PDB entry 3GTQ | X-ray diffraction, 3.80 A resolution | chains A and R of the 12 polymer chains in the assembly

== Chain A ==
Name: DNA-directed RNA polymerase II subunit RPB1
Organism: Saccharomyces cerevisiae
Notes: EC 2.7.7.6; fragment: DNA-directed RNA polymerase II largest subunit
Reference sequence: P04050 (RPB1_YEAST); residue numbers follow UniProt; this construct covers 1-1733
Amino-acid sequence (1733 residues; each row starts with the number of its first residue):
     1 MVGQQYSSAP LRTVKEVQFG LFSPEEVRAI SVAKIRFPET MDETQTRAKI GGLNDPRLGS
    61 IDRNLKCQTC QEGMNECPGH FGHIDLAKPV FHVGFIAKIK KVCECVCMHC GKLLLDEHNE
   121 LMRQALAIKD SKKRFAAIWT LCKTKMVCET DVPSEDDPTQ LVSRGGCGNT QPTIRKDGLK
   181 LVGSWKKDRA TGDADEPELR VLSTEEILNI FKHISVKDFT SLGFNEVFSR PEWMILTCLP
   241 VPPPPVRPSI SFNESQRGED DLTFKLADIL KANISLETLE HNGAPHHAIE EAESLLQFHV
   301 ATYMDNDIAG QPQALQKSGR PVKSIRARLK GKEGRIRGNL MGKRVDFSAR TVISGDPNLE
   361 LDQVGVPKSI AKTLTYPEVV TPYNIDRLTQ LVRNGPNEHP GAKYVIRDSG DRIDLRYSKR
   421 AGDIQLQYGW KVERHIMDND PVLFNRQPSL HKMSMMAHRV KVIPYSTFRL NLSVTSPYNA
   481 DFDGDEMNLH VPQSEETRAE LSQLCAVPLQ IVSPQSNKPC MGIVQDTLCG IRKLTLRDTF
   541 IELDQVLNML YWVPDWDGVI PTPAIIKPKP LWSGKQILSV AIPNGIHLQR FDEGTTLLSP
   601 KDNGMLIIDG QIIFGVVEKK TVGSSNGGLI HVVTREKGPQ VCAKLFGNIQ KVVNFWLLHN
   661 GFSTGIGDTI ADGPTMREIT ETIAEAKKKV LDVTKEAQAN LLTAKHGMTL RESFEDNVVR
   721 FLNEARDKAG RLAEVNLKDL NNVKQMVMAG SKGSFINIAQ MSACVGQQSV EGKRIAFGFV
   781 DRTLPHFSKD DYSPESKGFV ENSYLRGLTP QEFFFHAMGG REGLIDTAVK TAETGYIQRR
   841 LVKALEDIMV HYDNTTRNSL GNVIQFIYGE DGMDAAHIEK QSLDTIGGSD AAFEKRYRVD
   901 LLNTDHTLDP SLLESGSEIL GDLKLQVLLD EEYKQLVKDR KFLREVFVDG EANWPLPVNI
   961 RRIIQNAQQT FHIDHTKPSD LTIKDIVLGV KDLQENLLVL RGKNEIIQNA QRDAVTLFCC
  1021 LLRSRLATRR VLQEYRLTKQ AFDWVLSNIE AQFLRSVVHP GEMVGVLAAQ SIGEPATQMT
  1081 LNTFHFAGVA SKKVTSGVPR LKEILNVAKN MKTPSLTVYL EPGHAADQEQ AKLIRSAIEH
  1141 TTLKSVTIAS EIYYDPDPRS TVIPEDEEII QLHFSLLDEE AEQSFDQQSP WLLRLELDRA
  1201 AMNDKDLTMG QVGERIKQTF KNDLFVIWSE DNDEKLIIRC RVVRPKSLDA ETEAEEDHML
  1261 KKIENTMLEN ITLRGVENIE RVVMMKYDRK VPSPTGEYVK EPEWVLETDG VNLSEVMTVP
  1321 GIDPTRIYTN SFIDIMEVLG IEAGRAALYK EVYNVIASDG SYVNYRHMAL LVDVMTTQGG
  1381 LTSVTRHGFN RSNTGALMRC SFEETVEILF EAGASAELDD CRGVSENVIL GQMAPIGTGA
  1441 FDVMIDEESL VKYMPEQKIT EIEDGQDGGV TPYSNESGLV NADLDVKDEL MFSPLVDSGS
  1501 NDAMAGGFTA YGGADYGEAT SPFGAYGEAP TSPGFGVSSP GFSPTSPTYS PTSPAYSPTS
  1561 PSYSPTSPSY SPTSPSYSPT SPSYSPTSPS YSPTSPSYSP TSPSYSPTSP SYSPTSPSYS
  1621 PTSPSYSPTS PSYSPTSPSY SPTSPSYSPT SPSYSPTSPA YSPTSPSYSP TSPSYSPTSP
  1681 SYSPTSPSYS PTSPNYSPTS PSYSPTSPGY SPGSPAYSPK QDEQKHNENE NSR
Not modelled in the structure: 1-2, 155-160, 187-198, 1082-1091, 1177-1186, 1244-1253, 1446-1733
Ion coordination: Zn2+ site 1: Cys67, Cys70; Zn2+ site 2 near Cys167 (its only coordinating residue here)
UniProt features mapped onto this chain:
  - region: Pro248 to Asp260 (Lid loop), Asn306 to Lys323 (Rudder loop), Pro810 to Glu822 (Bridging helix)
  - binding site (Zn(2+)): Cys67, Cys70, Cys77, His80, Cys107, Cys110, Cys148, Cys167
  - binding site (Mg(2+)): Asp481, Asp483, Asp485
  - modified residue: Thr1471 (Phosphothreonine)
  - cross-link (Glycyl lysine isopeptide (Lys-Gly)): Lys695 (interchain with G-Cter in ubiquitin), Lys1246 (interchain with G-Cter in ubiquitin), Lys1350 (interchain with G-Cter in ubiquitin)

== Chain R ==
Molecule: 12-nt RNA strand
Notes: fragment: RNA strand
Sequence (12 nucleotides; numbered 1 to 12; the number before each row is that of its first residue):
     1 AUCGAGAGGA GC
Not modelled in the structure: 12

== How chain A and chain R interact ==
Contacting residue pairs (14; chain A residue first):
  Arg350(A) - G8(R)  base contact
  Arg446(A) - G9(R)  hydrogen bond to the sugar
  Gln447(A) - G9(R)  base contact
  Pro448(A) - G9(R)  base contact
  Asn479(A) - A10(R)  hydrogen bond to the sugar
  Asp481(A) - G9(R)  phosphate contact
  Asp481(A) - A10(R)  phosphate contact
  Asp483(A) - A10(R)  phosphate contact
  Gly484(A) - G8(R)  sugar contact
  Asp485(A) - G9(R)  hydrogen bond to the sugar
  Asp485(A) - A10(R)  phosphate contact
  Leu824(A) - G11(R)  hydrogen bond to the base
  Thr827(A) - G11(R)  hydrogen bond to the sugar
  Ala828(A) - G11(R)  base contact
Also at the interface, not in a pair above, chain A (16 interface residues in all): Phe252, Asp260, Ile825, Thr831
Also at the interface, not in a pair above, chain R (5 interface residues in all): A1

== Summary ==
16 residues of chain A face 5 of chain R across their interface, with 5 hydrogen bonds. Polar pairs include
Leu824(A)-G11(R), Arg446(A)-G9(R) and Asn479(A)-A10(R). Cys67(A) and Cys70(A) form the Zn2+ site 1. From
UniProt: 8 Zn2+-binding residues and 3 Mg2+-binding residues on chain A.
Here chain A is DNA-directed RNA polymerase II subunit RPB1 (Saccharomyces cerevisiae) and chain R is a 12-nt
RNA strand. Entry 3GTQ (Backtracked RNA polymerase II complex induced by damage) was determined by X-ray
diffraction, deposited together with 3GTG, 3GTJ, 3GTK, 3GTL, 3GTM, 3GTO and 3GTP.
